PDB entry 5YCR | X-ray diffraction, 1.96 A resolution | chains A and B of the 4 polymer chains in the assembly

# Chain A (and B)
Name: Enoyl-[acyl-carrier-protein] reductase [NADH] FabI
Source organism: Bacillus cereus (strain ATCC 14579 / DSM 31 / JCM 2152 / NBRC 15305 / NCIMB 9373 / NRRL B-3711)
Notes: EC 1.3.1.9; chain B of this document is another copy of the same molecule, construct and numbering; everything in this record applies to it too
UniProt: Q81GI3 (FABI_BACCR); numbering as in UniProt (aligned over 1-256)
Chain sequence (258 residues; each row starts with the number of its first residue; numbers below 1 keep their minus sign (Gly-1 is residue -1)):
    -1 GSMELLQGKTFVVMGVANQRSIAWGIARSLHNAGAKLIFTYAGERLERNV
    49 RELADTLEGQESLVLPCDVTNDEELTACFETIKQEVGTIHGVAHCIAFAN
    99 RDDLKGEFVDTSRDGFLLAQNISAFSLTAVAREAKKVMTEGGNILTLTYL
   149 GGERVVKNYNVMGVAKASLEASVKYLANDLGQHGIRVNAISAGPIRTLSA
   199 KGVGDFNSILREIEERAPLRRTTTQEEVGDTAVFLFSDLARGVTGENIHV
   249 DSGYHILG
Unresolved in the structure: -1 to 0, 197-202
Differences from the reference sequence: expression tag (-1 to 0)
Residues lining bound ligands: NAD (nicotinamide-adenine-dinucleotide): Gly13, Val14, Ala15, Ser19, Ile20, Ala21, Ala40, Leu44, Cys65, Asp66, Val67, Thr68, Cys93, Ile94, Ala95, Ile120, Leu145, Thr146, Tyr147, Tyr157, Lys164, Ala190, Gly191, Pro192, Ile193, Leu196
Swiss-Prot annotation at these positions:
  - active site (Proton acceptor): Tyr147, Tyr157
  - binding site (NAD(+)): Gly13, Ser19, Ile20, Asp66, Val67, Ile94, Lys164, Ile193 to Ser197
  - binding site (substrate): Ala97
  - site: Asn205 (Involved in acyl-ACP binding)

# Chain A / chain B interface
Pairs across the interface - 68 pairs, chain A then chain B:
  Glu2(A) with Met1(B)
  Lys172(A) with Ile254(B)
  Ala175(A) with Pro216(B)
  Asn176(A) with Ile254(B); Leu255(B)
  Gly179(A) with Pro216(B); Leu217(B)
  Gln180(A) with Pro216(B), hydrogen bond (backbone-backbone); Arg218(B)
  Pro216(A) with Ala175(B); Gly179(B); Gln180(B), hydrogen bond (backbone-backbone); Thr242(B)
  Leu217(A) with Gly179(B); Arg239(B); Thr242(B)
  Arg218(A) with Gln180(B)
  Arg219(A) with Arg239(B), hydrogen bond (side chain-backbone)
  Glu224(A) with Arg239(B)
  Glu225(A) with Arg239(B); Gly240(B)
  Asp228(A) with Leu237(B); Arg239(B), salt bridge
  Thr229(A) with Phe232(B); Leu237(B); Val241(B)
  Phe232(A) with Thr229(B); Phe232(B), hydrophobic
  Leu237(A) with Asp228(B); Thr229(B)
  Arg239(A) with Leu217(B); Arg219(B), hydrogen bond (backbone-side chain); Glu224(B); Glu225(B); Asp228(B), salt bridge
  Gly240(A) with Glu225(B); Val248(B); Asp249(B), hydrogen bond (backbone-backbone); Ser250(B), hydrogen bond (backbone-backbone)
  Val241(A) with Thr229(B); His247(B)
  Thr242(A) with Pro216(B); Leu217(B); Ser250(B); Gly251(B); His253(B), hydrogen bond (backbone-side chain)
  Gly243(A) with His253(B); Ile254(B)
  Glu244(A) with Asn245(B); Ile246(B); His247(B), salt bridge
  Asn245(A) with Glu244(B)
  Ile246(A) with Glu244(B); Ile246(B), hydrophobic
  His247(A) with Val241(B); Glu244(B), salt bridge
  Val248(A) with Gly240(B); Val241(B), hydrophobic
  Asp249(A) with Gly240(B), hydrogen bond (backbone-backbone)
  Ser250(A) with Gly240(B), hydrogen bond (backbone-backbone); Thr242(B)
  Gly251(A) with Thr242(B)
  His253(A) with Thr242(B), hydrogen bond (side chain-backbone); Gly243(B)
  Ile254(A) with Lys172(B); Ala175(B), hydrophobic; Gly243(B)
  Leu255(A) with Asn176(B)
Also at the interface, not in a pair above, chain A (36 interface residues in all): Leu3, Arg184, Arg214, Val231
Also at the interface, not in a pair above, chain B (34 interface residues in all): Leu3, Arg184

# Summary
36 residues of chain A and 34 residues of chain B are in contact, with 10 hydrogen bonds and 4 salt bridges.
Among the polar pairs are Asp228(A)-Arg239(B), Glu244(A)-His247(B) and Arg219(A)-Arg239(B). Chain A binds NAD.
Both chains are Enoyl-[acyl-carrier-protein] reductase [NADH] FabI (Bacillus cereus (strain ATCC 14579 / DSM
31 / JCM 2152 / NBRC 15305 / NCIMB 9373 / NRRL B-3711)). Entry 5YCR (X-Ray Structure of Enoyl-Acyl Carrier
Protein Reductase from Bacillus Anthracis with NAD+) was determined by X-ray diffraction, deposited together
with 5YCS, 5YCV and 5YCX.
